PDB entry 6JUR | X-ray diffraction, 2.06 A resolution | chains A and B of the 3 polymer chains in the assembly

[Chain A]
Name: DNA polymerase IV
Source organism: Mycobacterium smegmatis (strain ATCC 700084 / mc(2)155)
Notes: EC 2.7.7.7
Reference sequence: A0QR77 (A0QR77_MYCS2); numbering as in UniProt (aligned over 1-356)
Sequence (356 residues; row label = number of the first residue in the row):
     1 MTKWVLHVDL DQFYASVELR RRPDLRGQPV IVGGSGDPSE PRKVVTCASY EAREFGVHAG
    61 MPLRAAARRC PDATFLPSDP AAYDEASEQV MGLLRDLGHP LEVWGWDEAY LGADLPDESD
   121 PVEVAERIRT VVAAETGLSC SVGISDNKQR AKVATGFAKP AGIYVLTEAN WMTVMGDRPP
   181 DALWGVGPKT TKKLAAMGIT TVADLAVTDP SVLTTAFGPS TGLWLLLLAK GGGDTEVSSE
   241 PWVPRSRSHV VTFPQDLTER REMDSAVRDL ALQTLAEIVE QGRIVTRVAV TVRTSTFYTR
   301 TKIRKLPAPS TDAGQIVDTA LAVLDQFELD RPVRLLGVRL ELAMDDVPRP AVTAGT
Unresolved in the structure: 348-356
Differences from the reference sequence: engineered mutation Tyr14 (Leu in A0QR77)
Ion coordination: Mn2+ site 1: Asp9, Asp107, Glu108 (together with CMPcPP); Mn2+ site 2: Asp9, Leu10, Asp107 (together with CMPcPP)
Residues lining bound ligands: CMPcPP: Asp9, Leu10, Asp11, Gln12, Phe13, Tyr14, Thr46, Cys47, Tyr50, Arg53, Ala59, Asp107, Glu108, Lys152, Lys159
What the authors report for this chain:
  - binding site for CMPcPP: Tyr14
  - mutagenesis - C47T: decreased catalytic activity on rNTP
  - mutagenesis - C47T (10-fold): increased growth

[Chain B]
Molecule: 18-nt DNA strand
Sequence (18 nucleotides; row label = number of the first residue in the row):
   837 TCTGGGGTCC TAGGACCC
Unresolved in the structure: 849-854

[Chain A / chain B interface]
Contacting residue pairs - 39 pairs, chain A then chain B:
  Pro41(A) with DC838(B), phosphate contact; DT839(B), phosphate contact
  Arg42(A) with DT839(B), hydrogen bond to the phosphate; DG840(B), sugar contact
  Val44(A) with DG840(B), base contact
  Gly60(A) with DG840(B), base contact
  Pro62(A) with DT837(B), phosphate contact; DT839(B), sugar contact
  Arg64(A) with DT837(B), sugar contact; DC838(B), phosphate contact
  Ala65(A) with DT837(B), sugar contact
  Arg68(A) with DT837(B), base contact
  Phe217(A) with DT847(B), phosphate contact
  Gly218(A) with DT847(B), phosphate contact
  Ser220(A) with DT847(B), phosphate contact
  Thr221(A) with DC846(B), hydrogen bond to the phosphate; DT847(B), hydrogen bond to the phosphate
  Trp242(A) with DT844(B), hydrogen bond to the phosphate; DC845(B), phosphate contact
  Pro244(A) with DT844(B), phosphate contact
  Arg245(A) with DT844(B), hydrogen bond to the phosphate; DC845(B), salt bridge to the phosphate
  Ser246(A) with DG843(B), sugar contact; DT844(B), hydrogen bond to the phosphate
  Arg247(A) with DG843(B), salt bridge to the phosphate
  Ser248(A) with DG842(B), phosphate contact; DG843(B), hydrogen bond to the phosphate
  His249(A) with DG842(B), salt bridge to the phosphate
  Val250(A) with DG841(B), sugar contact; DG842(B), hydrogen bond to the phosphate
  Val251(A) with DG841(B), phosphate contact
  Thr252(A) with DG840(B), sugar contact; DG841(B), hydrogen bond to the phosphate
  Arg293(A) with DG840(B), salt bridge to the phosphate
  Phe297(A) with DT839(B), stacking on the base; DG840(B), phosphate contact
  Arg334(A) with DT839(B), salt bridge to the phosphate; DG840(B), salt bridge to the phosphate
  Leu335(A) with DG841(B), phosphate contact
Also at the interface, not in a pair above, chain A (31 interface residues in all): Lys43, Pro219, Ser295, Thr296, Arg339

[Summary]
31 residues of chain A and 11 residues of chain B are in contact; the contacts include 9 hydrogen bonds, 6
salt bridges and 1 aromatic stacking contact. Polar pairs include Arg42(A)-DT839(B), Thr221(A)-DC846(B) and
Thr221(A)-DT847(B). From the paper: a binding site for CMPcPP at Tyr14(A); C47T of chain A reduces catalytic
activity on rNTP.
Here chain A is DNA polymerase IV (Mycobacterium smegmatis (strain ATCC 700084 / mc(2)155)) and chain B is an
18-nt DNA strand. Entry 6JUR (MsDpo4-DNA complex 5) was determined by X-ray diffraction, deposited together
with 6JUL, 6JUM, 6JUN, 6JUO, 6JUP, 6JUQ and 6JUS.
